Entry 6EPP (X-ray diffraction, 2.40 A resolution); this record covers chains R and S.

Chain R:
Protein: GTPase KRas
Organism: Homo sapiens
Reference sequence: P01116 (RASK_HUMAN), isoform P01116-2; numbering as in UniProt (aligned over 1-169)
Sequence (170 residues; numbered 0 to 169; the number before each row is that of its first residue; numbering starts at 0):
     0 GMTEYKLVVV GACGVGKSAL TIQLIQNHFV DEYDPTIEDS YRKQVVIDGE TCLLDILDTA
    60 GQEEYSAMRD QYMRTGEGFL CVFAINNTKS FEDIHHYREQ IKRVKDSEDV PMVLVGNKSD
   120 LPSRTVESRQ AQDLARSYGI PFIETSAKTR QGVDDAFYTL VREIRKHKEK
Unresolved in the structure: 0, 169
Differences from the reference sequence: expression tag (0); engineered mutation Cys12 (Gly in P01116), Ser118 (Cys in P01116), Glu126 (Asp in P01116), Ser127 (Thr in P01116), Arg128 (Lys in P01116)
Swiss-Prot annotation at these positions:
  - motif: Tyr32 to Tyr40 (Effector region)
  - binding site (GTP): Gly10, Ala11, Gly13 to Ala18, Val29 to Thr35, Ala59, Gly60, Asn116, Lys117, Asp119
  - modified residue: Met1 (N-acetylmethionine), Thr2 (N-acetylthreonine), Lys104 (N6-acetyllysine)
  - glycosylation: Thr35 (Microbial infection: O-linked (Glc) threonine)
  - natural variant: Lys5 (K5E: In NS3; K5N: In GASC), Gly10 (G10GG: In AML), Cys12 (G12C: In lung carcinoma; this construct carries the variant), Gly13 (G13D: In GASC, JMML and OES; G13R: In pylocytic astrocytoma), Val14 (V14I: In NS3), Leu19 (L19F: In OES), Gln22 (Q22E: In CFC2; Q22R: In NS3), Pro34 (P34L: In NS3; P34Q: In NS3; P34R: In CFC2), Ile36 (I36M: In NS3), Thr58 (T58I: In NS3), Ala59 (A59T: In GASC), Gly60 (G60R: In CFC2; G60S: In NS3), 8 further natural variant entries in UniProt
  - mutagenesis: Asp38 (D38A: Decreased interaction with MAPKAP1/SIN1), Tyr40 (Y40A: Decreased interaction with MAPKAP1/SIN1), Gln61 (Q61L: Promotes GTP binding)

Chain S:
Protein: Son of sevenless homolog 1
Organism: Homo sapiens
Notes: engineered mutation(s): K563G
Reference sequence: Q07889 (SOS1_HUMAN); residues 563-1049 here = UniProt positions 563-1049
Sequence (487 residues; numbered 563 to 1049; the number before each row is that of its first residue):
   563 GEEQMRLPSA DVYRFAEPDS EENIIFEENM QPKAGIPIIK AGTVIKLIER LTYHMYADPN
   623 FVRTFLTTYR SFCKPQELLS LIIERFEIPE PEPTEADRIA IENGDQPLSA ELKRFRKEYI
   683 QPVQLRVLNV CRHWVEHHFY DFERDAYLLQ RMEEFIGTVR GKAMKKWVES ITKIIQRKKI
   743 ARDNGPGHNI TFQSSPPTVE WHISRPGHIE TFDLLTLHPI EIARQLTLLE SDLYRAVQPS
   803 ELVGSVWTKE DKEINSPNLL KMIRHTTNLT LWFEKCIVET ENLEERVAVV SRIIEILQVF
   863 QELNNFNGVL EVVSAMNSSP VYRLDHTFEQ IPSRQKKILE EAHELSEDHY KKYLAKLRSI
   923 NPPCVPFFGI YLTNILKTEE GNPEVLKRHG KELINFSKRR KVAEITGEIQ QYQNQPYCLR
   983 VESDIKRFFE NLNPMGNSME KEFTDYLFNK SLEIEPRNPK PLPRFPKKYS YPLKSPGVRP
  1043 SNPRPGT
Unresolved in the structure: 563-564, 656-670, 744-751, 1047-1049
Differences from the reference sequence: conflict Gly563 (Lys in Q07889)
Ligand contacts: KRAS (BOQ; ethyl 2-(aminomethyl)-5-tert-butyl-furan-3-carboxylate): Val852, Met878, Asn879, Val883, Tyr884, Leu886, Asp887, Phe890, Ile893, Leu901, Glu902, His905
Reported in the primary citation:
  - conformationally variable residues (side-chain flip): Phe890

Interface between chain R and chain S:
Residue-residue contacts - 66 pairs, chain R then chain S:
  Ser17(R) - Leu938(S)
  Ile21(R) - Lys939(S)
  Ile21(R) - Gly943(S)
  Asp30(R) - Gly943(S)
  Asp30(R) - Pro945(S)
  Glu31(R) - Gly943(S)
  Glu31(R) - Asn944(S)
  Tyr32(R) - Lys939(S)
  Tyr32(R) - Gly943(S)
  Tyr32(R) - Asn944(S)  hydrogen bond (backbone-side chain)
  Pro34(R) - Asn936(S)
  Pro34(R) - Lys939(S)
  Pro34(R) - Thr940(S)
  Tyr40(R) - Asp910(S)
  Tyr40(R) - His911(S)
  Asp54(R) - His911(S)  salt bridge
  Ile55(R) - His911(S)
  Leu56(R) - His911(S)
  Asp57(R) - Thr935(S)
  Asp57(R) - Lys939(S)  hydrogen bond (backbone-side chain)
  Thr58(R) - Thr935(S)  hydrogen bond (backbone-side chain)
  Ala59(R) - Thr935(S)  hydrogen bond (backbone-side chain)
  Ala59(R) - Leu938(S)
  Gly60(R) - Trp809(S)  hydrogen bond (backbone-side chain)
  Gly60(R) - Leu934(S)
  Gly60(R) - Leu938(S)
  Gln61(R) - Phe929(S)
  Gln61(R) - Gly931(S)  hydrogen bond (side chain-backbone)
  Gln61(R) - Thr935(S)  hydrogen bond
  Glu63(R) - Lys814(S)  salt bridge
  Glu63(R) - Ile825(S)
  Glu63(R) - Arg826(S)  salt bridge
  Glu63(R) - Thr829(S)
  Tyr64(R) - Met824(S)
  Tyr64(R) - Ile825(S)
  Tyr64(R) - Thr828(S)
  Tyr64(R) - Thr829(S)
  Tyr64(R) - Phe929(S)  hydrophobic
  Tyr64(R) - Phe930(S)
  Tyr64(R) - Gly931(S)
  Ser65(R) - Thr829(S)
  Ser65(R) - Glu1002(S)
  Ala66(R) - Thr832(S)
  Ala66(R) - Leu833(S)  hydrophobic
  Ala66(R) - Ser876(S)
  Met67(R) - Ser876(S)
  Met67(R) - Tyr912(S)
  Met67(R) - Phe929(S)  hydrophobic
  Arg68(R) - Glu1002(S)  salt bridge
  Asp69(R) - Asn879(S)
  Asp69(R) - Ser880(S)
  Asp69(R) - Ser881(S)  hydrogen bond (side chain-backbone)
  Gln70(R) - Val875(S)
  Gln70(R) - Ser876(S)  hydrogen bond
  Gln70(R) - Asn879(S)
  Gln70(R) - Ser908(S)
  Gln70(R) - Tyr912(S)
  Tyr71(R) - Tyr912(S)  hydrogen bond
  Tyr71(R) - Phe929(S)
  Arg73(R) - Asn879(S)  hydrogen bond (side chain-backbone)
  Arg73(R) - Ser881(S)
  Arg73(R) - Tyr884(S)
  Arg102(R) - Ser881(S)
  Arg102(R) - Asp1007(S)  salt bridge
  Arg102(R) - Phe1010(S)
  Asp105(R) - Arg1019(S)  salt bridge
Interface residues without a listed pair, chain R (31 interface residues in all): Cys12, Gln25, Thr35, His95
Interface residues without a listed pair, chain S (43 interface residues in all): Thr810, Leu822, Glu836, Pro882, Ile932, Glu942, Lys1003, Thr1006

Summary:
31 residues of chain R and 43 residues of chain S are in contact, with 11 hydrogen bonds and 6 salt bridges.
Among the polar pairs are Asp54(R)-His911(S), Glu63(R)-Lys814(S) and Glu63(R)-Arg826(S). Ligands of chain S:
KRAS. UniProt lists 20 GTP-binding residues and 3 mutagenesis sites on chain R. From the paper: conformational
variability at Phe890(S).
Chain R is GTPase KRas and chain S is Son of sevenless homolog 1, both from Homo sapiens; the structure, Ras
guanine exchange factor SOS1 (rem-CDC25) in complex with kras(g12c) and fragment screening hit F4, was
determined by X-ray diffraction (same publication as 6EPL, 6EPM, 6EPN and 6EPO).
